6QG2 - chains B and C of the 16 polymer chains in the assembly; structure by electron microscopy, 4.55 A resolution (low resolution: residue-level contacts below are approximate; hydrogen-bond / salt-bridge calls are withheld).

# Chain B
Protein: Translation initiation factor eIF-2B subunit alpha
Organism: Saccharomyces cerevisiae (strain ATCC 204508 / S288c)
UniProtKB: P14741 (EI2BA_YEAST); residues 1-305 here = UniProt positions 1-305
Amino-acid sequence (305 residues; row label = number of the first residue in the row):
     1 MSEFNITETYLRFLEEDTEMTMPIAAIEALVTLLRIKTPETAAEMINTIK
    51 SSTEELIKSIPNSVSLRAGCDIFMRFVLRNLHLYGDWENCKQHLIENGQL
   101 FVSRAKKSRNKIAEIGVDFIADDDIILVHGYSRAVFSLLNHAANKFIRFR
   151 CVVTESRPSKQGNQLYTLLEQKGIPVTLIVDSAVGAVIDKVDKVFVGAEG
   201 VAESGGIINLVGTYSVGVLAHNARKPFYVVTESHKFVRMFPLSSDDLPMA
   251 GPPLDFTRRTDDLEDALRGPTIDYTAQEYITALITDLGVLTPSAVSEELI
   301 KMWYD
Unresolved in the structure: 1-3
Curated features (UniProtKB/Swiss-Prot):
  - modified residue: S2 (N-acetylserine), T291 (Phosphothreonine)

# Chain C
Protein: Translation initiation factor eIF-2B subunit beta
Organism: Saccharomyces cerevisiae (strain ATCC 204508 / S288c)
UniProtKB: P32502 (EI2BB_YEAST); residues 1-381 here = UniProt positions 1-381
Amino-acid sequence (381 residues; row label = number of the first residue in the row):
     1 MSSQAFTSVHPNAATSDVNVTIDTFVAKLKRRQVQGSYAIALETLQLLMR
    51 FISAARWNHVNDLIEQIRDLGNSLEKAHPTAFSCGNVIRRILAVLRDEVE
   101 EDTMSTTVTSTSVAEPLISSMFNLLQKPEQPHQNRKNSSGSSSMKTKTDY
   151 RQVAIQGIKDLIDEIKNIDEGIQQIAIDLIHDHEILLTPTPDSKTVLKFL
   201 ITARERSNRTFTVLVTEGFPNNTKNAHEFAKKLAQHNIETLVVPDSAVFA
   251 LMSRVGKVIIGTKAVFVNGGTISSNSGVSSVCECAREFRTPVFAVAGLYK
   301 LSPLYPFDVEKFVEFGGSQRILPRMDPRKRLDTVNQITDYVPPENIDIYI
   351 TNVGGFNPSFIYRIAWDNYKQIDVHLDKNKA
Unresolved in the structure: 1-9, 109-112, 129-146, 377-381

# How chain B and chain C interact
Contacting residue pairs - 43 pairs, chain B then chain C:
  R79(B) - P116(C)
  R79(B) - S120(C)
  R79(B) - M121(C)
  H82(B) - V113(C)
  H82(B) - P116(C)
  L83(B) - V113(C)
  Y84(B) - V113(C)
  I115(B) - F307(C)
  I115(B) - H375(C)
  D118(B) - F307(C)
  D118(B) - D308(C)
  F119(B) - F307(C)
  F119(B) - D308(C)
  A121(B) - D308(C)
  H221(B) - R286(C)
  R224(B) - E283(C)
  R224(B) - R286(C)
  R224(B) - N345(C)
  E278(B) - E344(C)
  T281(B) - N268(C)
  T281(B) - Y305(C)
  T281(B) - E344(C)
  A282(B) - Y305(C)
  G288(B) - H375(C)
  V289(B) - V267(C)
  V289(B) - Y305(C)
  L290(B) - W366(C)
  T291(B) - N268(C)
  T291(B) - Y305(C)
  P292(B) - V267(C)
  P292(B) - N268(C)
  P292(B) - P358(C)
  P292(B) - S359(C)
  P292(B) - Y362(C)
  S293(B) - S359(C)
  S293(B) - Y362(C)
  A294(B) - Y362(C)
  E297(B) - Y362(C)
  K301(B) - S119(C)
  K301(B) - S120(C)
  K301(B) - M121(C)
  K301(B) - R363(C)
  M302(B) - M121(C)
Also at the interface, not in a pair above, chain B (30 interface residues in all): F76, H93, N97, L100, I120, S296, E298
Also at the interface, not in a pair above, chain C (28 interface residues in all): F122, L125, Q126, K127, R289, K311, P343, F360

# Overview
30 residues of chain B face 28 of chain C across their interface.
Here chain B is Translation initiation factor eIF-2B subunit alpha and chain C is Translation initiation
factor eIF-2B subunit beta, both from Saccharomyces cerevisiae (strain ATCC 204508 / S288c). Entry 6QG2
(Structure of eIF2B-eIF2 (phosphorylated at Ser51) complex (model A)) was determined by electron microscopy
(same publication as 6QG0, 6QG1, 6QG3, 6QG5 and 6QG6).
